PDB entry 3PN7 | X-ray diffraction, 2.25 A resolution | chains A and C of the 3 polymer chains in the assembly

== Chain A ==
Molecule: Myosin heavy chain
From: Placopecten magellanicus
Reference sequence: Q26080 (Q26080_PLAMG); residues 769-837 here correspond to UniProt positions 771-839 (UniProt number = residue number + 2)
Sequence (69 residues; each row starts with the number of its first residue):
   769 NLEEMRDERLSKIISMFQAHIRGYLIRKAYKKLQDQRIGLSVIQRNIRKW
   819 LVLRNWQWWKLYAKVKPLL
Not modelled in the structure: 769
What the authors report for this chain:
  - conformationally variable residues (helix shift): Leu819 to Trp824

== Chain C ==
Molecule: Myosin essential light chain
From: Placopecten magellanicus
Reference sequence: Q26066 (Q26066_PLAMG); residues 1-156 here correspond to UniProt positions 2-157 (UniProt number = residue number + 1)
Sequence (156 residues; row label = number of the first residue in the row):
     1 PKLSQDEIDDLKEVFELFDFWDGRDGAVDAFKIGDVCRCLGINPRNEDVF
    51 AVGGTHKMGEKSLPFEEFLPAYEGLMDCEQGTYADYMEAFKTFDREGQGF
   101 ISGAELRHVLSGLGERLSDEEVDEIINLTDLQEDLEGNVKYEEFVKKVMT
   151 GPYPDK
Not modelled in the structure: 1, 154-156
Metal / ion sites: Ca2+: Asp19, Asp22, Gly23, Asp25, Ala27

== Chain A / chain C interface ==
Contacting residue pairs (84):
  Arg777(A) - Asp85(C)  salt bridge
  Arg777(A) - Glu88(C)  salt bridge
  Leu778(A) - Ala89(C)  hydrophobic
  Leu778(A) - Thr92(C)
  Lys780(A) - Arg45(C)
  Lys780(A) - Glu79(C)  salt bridge
  Ile781(A) - Asp85(C)
  Ile781(A) - Tyr86(C)
  Ile781(A) - Glu88(C)
  Ile781(A) - Ala89(C)  hydrophobic
  Ile782(A) - Val109(C)
  Ile782(A) - Leu113(C)  hydrophobic
  Ser783(A) - Arg45(C)
  Ser783(A) - Gly114(C)
  Ser783(A) - Glu115(C)  hydrogen bond (side chain-backbone)
  Met784(A) - Arg45(C)
  Met784(A) - Glu79(C)
  Met784(A) - Gln80(C)
  Met784(A) - Gly81(C)  hydrogen bond (side chain-backbone)
  Met784(A) - Tyr86(C)  hydrogen bond (backbone-side chain)
  Phe785(A) - Tyr86(C)  hydrogen bond (backbone-side chain)
  Phe785(A) - Phe90(C)  hydrophobic
  Phe785(A) - Leu110(C)  hydrophobic
  Phe785(A) - Phe144(C)  hydrophobic
  Phe785(A) - Val145(C)  hydrophobic
  Phe785(A) - Val148(C)  hydrophobic
  Gln786(A) - Val109(C)
  Gln786(A) - Leu110(C)  hydrogen bond (side chain-backbone)
  Gln786(A) - Leu113(C)  hydrogen bond (side chain-backbone)
  Gln786(A) - Gly114(C)
  Gln786(A) - Glu115(C)  hydrogen bond (side chain-backbone)
  Gln786(A) - Arg116(C)
  Gln786(A) - Leu117(C)
  Ala787(A) - Asn43(C)
  Ala787(A) - Pro44(C)
  Ala787(A) - Arg45(C)
  His788(A) - Asn43(C)
  His788(A) - Gly81(C)
  His788(A) - Tyr86(C)  hydrogen bond
  His788(A) - Val148(C)
  Ile789(A) - Leu110(C)  hydrophobic
  Ile789(A) - Leu117(C)  hydrophobic
  Ile789(A) - Ile125(C)  hydrophobic
  Ile789(A) - Val148(C)  hydrophobic
  Arg790(A) - Arg38(C)
  Arg790(A) - Asn46(C)
  Arg790(A) - Glu115(C)  hydrogen bond (side chain-backbone)
  Arg790(A) - Arg116(C)  hydrogen bond (side chain-backbone)
  Arg790(A) - Leu117(C)
  Gly791(A) - Arg38(C)
  Gly791(A) - Asn43(C)
  Tyr792(A) - Ile125(C)  hydrophobic
  Tyr792(A) - Leu128(C)
  Tyr792(A) - Lys147(C)
  Tyr792(A) - Val148(C)
  Tyr792(A) - Gly151(C)
  Tyr792(A) - Pro152(C)
  Leu793(A) - Glu121(C)
  Leu793(A) - Ile125(C)  hydrophobic
  Leu793(A) - Leu128(C)  hydrophobic
  Ile794(A) - Asp35(C)
  Ile794(A) - Cys39(C)  hydrophobic
  Arg795(A) - Arg38(C)  hydrogen bond (side chain-backbone)
  Arg795(A) - Gly41(C)
  Arg795(A) - Ile42(C)
  Arg795(A) - Asn43(C)  hydrogen bond
  Lys796(A) - Pro152(C)
  Lys796(A) - Tyr153(C)
  Tyr798(A) - Glu13(C)  hydrogen bond
  Tyr798(A) - Val14(C)
  Tyr798(A) - Leu17(C)  hydrophobic
  Tyr798(A) - Cys39(C)  hydrophobic
  Leu801(A) - Leu17(C)
  Leu801(A) - Trp21(C)  hydrogen bond (backbone-side chain)
  Gln802(A) - Glu13(C)
  Gln802(A) - Leu17(C)
  Gln804(A) - Trp21(C)
  Arg805(A) - Glu16(C)  hydrogen bond (side chain-backbone)
  Arg805(A) - Leu17(C)
  Arg805(A) - Phe20(C)
  Arg805(A) - Trp21(C)
  Leu808(A) - Phe20(C)  hydrophobic
  Leu808(A) - Trp21(C)  hydrophobic
  Ser809(A) - Phe20(C)
Also at the interface, not in a pair above, chain A (28 interface residues in all): Ser779, Lys799
Also at the interface, not in a pair above, chain C (46 interface residues in all): Phe18, Phe93, Glu124, Thr129, Met149

== Overview ==
28 residues of chain A face 46 of chain C across their interface, with 15 hydrogen bonds and 3 salt bridges.
Polar contacts include Arg777(A)-Asp85(C), Arg777(A)-Glu88(C) and Lys780(A)-Glu79(C). The Ca2+ site is built
by Asp19(C), Asp22(C), Gly23(C), Asp25(C) and Ala27(C). The paper reports conformational variability at
Leu819(A).
Here chain A is Myosin heavy chain and chain C is Myosin essential light chain, both from Placopecten
magellanicus. Entry 3PN7 (Visualizing new hinges and a potential major source of compliance in the lever arm
of myosin) was determined by X-ray diffraction.
